PDB entry 1H1L | X-ray diffraction, 1.90 A resolution | chains C and D of the 4 polymer chains in the assembly

== Chain C ==
Name: Nitrogenase molybdenum iron protein alpha chain
Source organism: Klebsiella pneumoniae
Notes: EC 1.18.6.1
UniProt: P00466 (NIFD_KLEPN); residues 1-481 here correspond to UniProt positions 3-483 (UniProt number = residue number + 2)
Sequence (481 residues; row label = number of the first residue in the row):
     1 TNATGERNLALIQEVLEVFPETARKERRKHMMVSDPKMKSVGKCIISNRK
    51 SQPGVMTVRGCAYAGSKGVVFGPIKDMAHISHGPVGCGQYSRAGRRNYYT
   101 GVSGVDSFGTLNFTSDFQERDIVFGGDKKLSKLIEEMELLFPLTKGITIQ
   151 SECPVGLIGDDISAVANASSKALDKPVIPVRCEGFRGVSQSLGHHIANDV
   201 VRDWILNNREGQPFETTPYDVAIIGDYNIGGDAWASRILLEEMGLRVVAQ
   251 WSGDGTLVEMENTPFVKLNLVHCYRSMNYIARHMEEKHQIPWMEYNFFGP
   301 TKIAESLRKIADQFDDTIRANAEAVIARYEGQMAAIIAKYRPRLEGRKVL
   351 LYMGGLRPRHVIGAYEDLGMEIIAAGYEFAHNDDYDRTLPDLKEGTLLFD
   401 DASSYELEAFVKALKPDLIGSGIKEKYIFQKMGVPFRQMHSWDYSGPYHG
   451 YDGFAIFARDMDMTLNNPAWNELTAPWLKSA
Not modelled in the structure: 479-481
Sequence notes: conflict V85 (Ala87 in P00466), G94 (Glu96 in P00466)
UniProt features mapped onto this chain:
  - binding site ([8Fe-7S] cluster): C61, C87, C153
  - binding site ([7Fe-Mo-9S-C-homocitryl] cluster): C273, H440
Bound ions: fe(8)-S(7) cluster Fe: C61, C87, C153 (shared with C68(D), C93(D), C151(D) of chain D); fe-mo-s cluster Fe near C273 (its only coordinating residue here)
Small-molecule neighbours:
  - fe-mo-s cluster (CFM): V69, R95, Q190, H194, Y227, I229, C273, R275, S276, M353, G354, G355, L356, R357, P358, E378, F379, H440
  - fe(8)-S(7) cluster (CLF): C61, Y63, P84, G86, C87, Y90, E152, C153, G184

== Chain D ==
Name: Nitrogenase molybdenum iron protein beta chain
Source organism: Klebsiella pneumoniae
Notes: EC 1.18.6.1
UniProt: P09772 (NIFK_KLEPN); residues 1-519 here correspond to UniProt positions 2-520 (UniProt number = residue number + 1)
Sequence (519 residues; numbered 1 to 519; the number before each row is that of its first residue):
     1 SQTIDKINSCYPLFEQDEYQELFRNKRQLEEAHDAQRVQEVFAWTTTAEY
    51 EALNFRREALTVDPAKACQPLGAVLCSLGFANTLPYVHGSQGCVAYFRTY
   101 FNRHFKEPIACVSDSMTEDAAVFGGNNNMNLGLQNASALYKPEIIAVSTT
   151 CMAEVIGDDLQAFIANAKKDGFVDSSIAVPHAHTPSFIGSHVTGWDNMFE
   201 GFAKTFTADYQGQPGKLPKLNLVTGFETYLGNFRVLKRMMEQMAVPCSLL
   251 SDPSEVLDTPADGHYRMYSGGTTQQEMKEAPDAIDTLLLQPWQLLKSKKV
   301 VQEMWNQPATEVAIPLGLAATDELLMTVSQLSGKPIADALTLERGRLVDM
   351 MLDSHTWLHGKKFGLYGDPDFVMGLTRFLLELGCEPTVILSHNANKRWQK
   401 AMNKMLDASPYGRDSEVFINCDLWHFRSLMFTRQPDFMIGNSYGKFIQRD
   451 TLAKGKAFEVPLIRLGFPLFDRHHLHRQTTWGYEGAMNIVTTLVNAVLEK
   501 LDSDTSQLGKTDYSFDLVR
UniProt features mapped onto this chain:
  - binding site ([8Fe-7S] cluster): C68, C93, C151, S186
Bound ions: fe(8)-S(7) cluster Fe: C68, C93, C151 (shared with C61(C), C87(C), C153(C) of chain C); Mg2+ site 1: K106, E107 (shared with 2 residues of chain B); Mg2+ site 2: D349, D353 (shared with 2 residues of chain B)
Small-molecule neighbours: fe(8)-S(7) cluster (CLF): C68, P70, S90, G92, C93, Y96, F97, T150, C151, S186

== How chain C and chain D interact ==
Residue-residue contacts (192; chain C residue first):
  V18(C) with A138(D); L139(D), hydrophobic
  F19(C) with L139(D), hydrophobic
  P20(C) with Q134(D); N135(D); A138(D)
  A23(C) with N135(D)
  K50(C) with D119(D), salt bridge
  S51(C) with Q91(D), hydrogen bond; S115(D)
  Q52(C) with N135(D), hydrogen bond
  P53(C) with S113(D); D114(D); N128(D); L131(D), hydrophobic; G132(D); N135(D), hydrogen bond (backbone-side chain)
  G54(C) with V112(D); S113(D), hydrogen bond (backbone-backbone); D114(D); G132(D); A136(D); Y140(D)
  V55(C) with N135(D); L139(D), hydrophobic; Y140(D), hydrogen bond (backbone-side chain)
  M56(C) with R98(D); C111(D); V112(D); Y140(D); M267(D), hydrophobic
  T57(C) with Q91(D); R98(D)
  R59(C) with Q91(D); A95(D)
  G60(C) with Q91(D); G92(D)
  C61(C) with G92(D)
  Y63(C) with Y96(D)
  A64(C) with Y96(D)
  K75(C) with E30(D), salt bridge
  P84(C) with S186(D)
  V85(C) with P64(D), hydrophobic; K66(D); A67(D)
  G86(C) with C68(D)
  Q89(C) with P64(D), hydrogen bond (side chain-backbone); K66(D), hydrogen bond (side chain-backbone); Y100(D); Y443(D)
  Y90(C) with A67(D); C68(D), hydrogen bond; L71(D); Y96(D), hydrophobic; F97(D), hydrophobic; Y100(D), hydrophobic
  S91(C) with Y96(D)
  R92(C) with D63(D), salt bridge; Y443(D); F446(D)
  G94(C) with R103(D), hydrogen bond (backbone-side chain)
  R96(C) with C10(D)
  Y98(C) with C10(D), hydrophobic
  V102(C) with V38(D), hydrophobic
  S103(C) with R449(D), hydrogen bond
  V105(C) with V38(D); V41(D), hydrophobic; F42(D), hydrophobic
  D106(C) with V38(D)
  L111(C) with V62(D), hydrophobic; D63(D)
  N112(C) with T61(D); V62(D); D63(D), hydrogen bond (backbone-side chain); P64(D)
  F113(C) with T61(D)
  T114(C) with T61(D), hydrogen bond (backbone-backbone)
  D116(C) with T61(D); K66(D), salt bridge
  F117(C) with F187(D)
  Q118(C) with F187(D)
  E119(C) with F187(D), hydrogen bond (backbone-backbone); I188(D)
  I122(C) with F187(D), hydrophobic
  K129(C) with A59(D)
  K132(C) with E58(D); A59(D)
  L133(C) with A59(D); L60(D), hydrophobic
  E136(C) with R57(D); E58(D), hydrogen bond (side chain-backbone); A59(D), hydrogen bond (side chain-backbone); L60(D), hydrogen bond (side chain-backbone)
  M137(C) with L60(D), hydrophobic
  L139(C) with W44(D); R56(D)
  L140(C) with Y50(D), hydrogen bond (backbone-side chain); L53(D), hydrophobic; N54(D); R57(D)
  F141(C) with W424(D)
  P142(C) with W44(D)
  L143(C) with H33(D), hydrogen bond (backbone-side chain); V41(D), hydrophobic
  K145(C) with E30(D); E31(D), hydrogen bond (side chain-backbone); H33(D)
  C153(C) with S90(D)
  P154(C) with C151(D); V155(D), hydrophobic
  L157(C) with M152(D), hydrophobic; V155(D), hydrophobic
  I158(C) with V155(D), hydrophobic
  G184(C) with S90(D)
  F185(C) with S90(D); T117(D); E118(D), hydrogen bond (backbone-backbone); M152(D), hydrophobic
  G187(C) with T117(D)
  V188(C) with Q91(D)
  S189(C) with Q91(D)
  R209(C) with E31(D), salt bridge
  G230(C) with C10(D); F14(D)
  G231(C) with F14(D)
  W234(C) with F14(D), hydrophobic; Y19(D); L22(D); F23(D), hydrophobic
  R237(C) with L22(D); K26(D); L29(D)
  I238(C) with E18(D); Y19(D), hydrophobic; L22(D), hydrophobic
  R246(C) with L29(D)
  V247(C) with L29(D)
  Q250(C) with K26(D)
  D254(C) with K26(D), salt bridge
  T256(C) with E30(D)
  V258(C) with L29(D); E30(D); E31(D)
  E259(C) with K26(D), salt bridge; L29(D); E30(D)
  Q332(C) with Q2(D)
  A335(C) with I4(D)
  Y340(C) with I7(D)
  S404(C) with Y140(D)
  Y405(C) with L139(D); Y140(D), hydrogen bond (backbone-side chain)
  E408(C) with Y265(D)
  I423(C) with T99(D); N102(D)
  K424(C) with A95(D); R98(D); T99(D); N102(D)
  Y427(C) with N102(D); K106(D); E107(D); P108(D)
  I428(C) with P108(D), hydrophobic; Y265(D), hydrophobic
  K431(C) with E107(D), salt bridge; P108(D); T259(D), hydrogen bond (side chain-backbone); D262(D); G263(D), hydrogen bond (backbone-backbone); H264(D), hydrogen bond (backbone-backbone)
  M432(C) with G263(D); Y265(D), hydrophobic
  S445(C) with C10(D)
  G446(C) with S9(D); C10(D), hydrogen bond (backbone-backbone)
  P447(C) with C10(D); L13(D); F14(D), hydrophobic
  D452(C) with S1(D), hydrogen bond (side chain-backbone); Q2(D), hydrogen bond (backbone-side chain); Y19(D), hydrogen bond
  A455(C) with I7(D)
  I456(C) with Q2(D); I7(D), hydrophobic; N8(D); S9(D)
  R459(C) with I7(D); S9(D), hydrogen bond
  L473(C) with A261(D); D262(D); G263(D)
Interface residues without a listed pair, chain C (106 interface residues in all): V58, C87, G104, T110, S115, A235, V248, N262, I336, K339, S403, G433
Interface residues without a listed pair, chain D (95 interface residues in all): R37, A65, L84, A110, M116, A121, I156, P260, H392

== In short ==
106 residues of chain C and 95 residues of chain D are in contact; the contacts include 29 hydrogen bonds and
8 salt bridges. Polar contacts include K50(C)-D119(D), K75(C)-E30(D) and R92(C)-D63(D). Fe(8)-S(7) cluster is
bound between chain C and chain D.
Here chain C is Nitrogenase molybdenum iron protein alpha chain and chain D is Nitrogenase molybdenum iron
protein beta chain, both from Klebsiella pneumoniae. Entry 1H1L (Nitrogenase mo-Fe protein from klebsiella
pneumoniae, nifv mutant) was determined by X-ray diffraction.
